1KPR - chains A and B of the 3 polymer chains in the assembly; structure by X-ray diffraction, 2.80 A resolution.

[Chain A]
Name: HLA class I histocompatibility antigen, alpha chain
Organism: Homo sapiens
UniProtKB: P13747 (HLAE_HUMAN); residues 1-274 here correspond to UniProt positions 22-295 (UniProt number = residue number + 21)
Chain sequence (274 residues; each row starts with the number of its first residue):
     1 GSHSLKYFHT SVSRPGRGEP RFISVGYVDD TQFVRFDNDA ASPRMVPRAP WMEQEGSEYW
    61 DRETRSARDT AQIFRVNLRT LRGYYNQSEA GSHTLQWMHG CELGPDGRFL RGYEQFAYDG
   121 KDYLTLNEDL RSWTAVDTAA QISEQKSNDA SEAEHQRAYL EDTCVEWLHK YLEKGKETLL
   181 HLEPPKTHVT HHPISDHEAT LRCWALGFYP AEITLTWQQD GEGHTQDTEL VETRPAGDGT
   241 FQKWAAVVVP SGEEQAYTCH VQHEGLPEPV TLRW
Sequence notes: engineered mutation Gly107 (Arg128 in P13747), Ala256 (Arg277 in P13747)
Disulfides: Cys101-Cys164, Cys203-Cys259
Curated features (UniProtKB/Swiss-Prot):
  - binding site (a peptide antigen): Tyr7, Glu63, Ser66, Asn77, Tyr84, Ser143, Lys146, Gln156, Tyr159, Tyr171
  - glycosylation: Asn86 (N-linked (GlcNAc...) asparagine)
From the paper describing this entry:
  - mutagenesis - R107G: increased binding to Peptide VMAPRTVLL
  - mutagenesis - R107G: increased expression
  - conformationally variable residues (loop rearrangement, side-chain flip): Ser24, Trp133 to Ala139, Pro193 to Ala199, Glu222 to Glu229
  - binding site for Peptide VMAPRTVLL: Ser24

[Chain B]
Name: Beta-2-microglobulin
Organism: Homo sapiens
UniProtKB: P61769 (B2MG_HUMAN); residues 2-99 here correspond to UniProt positions 22-119 (UniProt number = residue number + 20)
Chain sequence (100 residues; each row starts with the number of its first residue):
     1 M
    1A I
     2 QRTPKIQVYS RHPAENGKSN FLNCYVSGFH PSDIEVDLLK NGERIEKVEH SDLSFSKDWS
    62 FYLLYYTEFT PTEKDEYACR VNHVTLSQPK IVKWDRDM
Sequence notes: cloning artifact (1)
Disulfides: Cys25-Cys80
Curated features (UniProtKB/Swiss-Prot):
  - modified residue: Gln2 (Pyrrolidone carboxylic acid)
  - glycosylation: Ile1A (N-linked (Glc) (glycation) isoleucine), Lys19 (N-linked (Glc) (glycation) lysine), Lys41 (N-linked (Glc) (glycation) lysine), Lys48 (N-linked (Glc) (glycation) lysine), Lys58 (N-linked (Glc) (glycation) lysine), Lys91 (N-linked (Glc) (glycation) lysine), Lys94 (N-linked (Glc) (glycation) lysine)

[Chain A / chain B interface]
Pairs across the interface (57):
  Phe8(A) with Phe56(B)
  His9(A) with Phe56(B)
  Thr10(A) with Phe56(B); Phe62(B)
  Val12(A) with Ser33(B)
  Ile23(A) with Leu54(B), hydrophobic
  Val25(A) with Leu54(B); Ser55(B)
  Tyr27(A) with Ser55(B); Tyr63(B), hydrogen bond
  Gln32(A) with Asp53(B), hydrogen bond
  Arg35(A) with Asp53(B), salt bridge
  Arg48(A) with Asp53(B), salt bridge
  Ser92(A) with Met1(B)
  Gln96(A) with His31(B), hydrogen bond; Phe56(B); Trp60(B), hydrogen bond (side chain-backbone); Phe62(B)
  Trp97(A) with Phe56(B)
  Met98(A) with Phe56(B), hydrophobic; Lys58(B); Trp60(B), hydrophobic
  Gln115(A) with Trp60(B)
  Phe116(A) with Trp60(B)
  Ala117(A) with Trp60(B)
  Asp119(A) with Met1(B); Ile1A(B), hydrogen bond (backbone-backbone)
  Gly120(A) with Ile1A(B); His31(B)
  Lys121(A) with Ile1A(B)
  Asp122(A) with Trp60(B), hydrogen bond
  His192(A) with Asp98(B), salt bridge
  Arg202(A) with Asp98(B), hydrogen bond (side chain-backbone); Met99(B)
  Trp204(A) with Asp98(B); Met99(B), hydrophobic
  Leu206(A) with Pro14(B), hydrophobic
  Val231(A) with Gln8(B)
  Glu232(A) with Lys6(B), salt bridge; Gln8(B), hydrogen bond (backbone-side chain); Tyr26(B), hydrogen bond; Ser28(B), hydrogen bond
  Arg234(A) with Gln8(B), hydrogen bond; Tyr10(B); Met99(B), hydrogen bond (side chain-backbone)
  Pro235(A) with Tyr10(B), hydrogen bond (backbone-side chain); Asn24(B); Tyr26(B)
  Ala236(A) with Arg12(B), hydrogen bond (backbone-side chain); Asn24(B), hydrogen bond (backbone-side chain)
  Gly237(A) with Arg12(B), hydrogen bond (backbone-side chain); Leu65(B)
  Asp238(A) with Arg12(B)
  Gln242(A) with Tyr10(B); Ser11(B), hydrogen bond (side chain-backbone); Arg12(B), hydrogen bond (side chain-backbone)
  Trp244(A) with Met99(B), hydrogen bond (side chain-backbone)
Interface residues without a listed pair, chain A (36 interface residues in all): His93, Thr94
Interface residues without a listed pair, chain B (25 interface residues in all): Ser57

[In short]
36 residues of chain A and 25 residues of chain B are in contact; the contacts include 19 hydrogen bonds and 4
salt bridges. Among the polar pairs are Arg35(A)-Asp53(B), Arg48(A)-Asp53(B) and His192(A)-Asp98(B). From the
paper: a binding site for Peptide VMAPRTVLL at Ser24(A); R107G of chain A increases binding to Peptide
VMAPRTVLL.
Chain A is HLA class I histocompatibility antigen, alpha chain and chain B is Beta-2-microglobulin, both from
Homo sapiens; the structure, The human non-classical major histocompatibility complex molecule HLA-E, was
determined by X-ray diffraction together with 1KTL from the same study.
